Entry 1BZC (X-ray diffraction, 2.35 A resolution); this record covers chain A.

== Chain A ==
Protein: Protein (protein-tyrosine-phosphatase)
Organism: Homo sapiens
Notes: EC 3.1.3.48; fragment: catalytic domain
UniProtKB: P18031 (PTN1_HUMAN); residues 1-321 here = UniProt positions 1-321
Chain sequence (321 residues; row label = number of the first residue in the row):
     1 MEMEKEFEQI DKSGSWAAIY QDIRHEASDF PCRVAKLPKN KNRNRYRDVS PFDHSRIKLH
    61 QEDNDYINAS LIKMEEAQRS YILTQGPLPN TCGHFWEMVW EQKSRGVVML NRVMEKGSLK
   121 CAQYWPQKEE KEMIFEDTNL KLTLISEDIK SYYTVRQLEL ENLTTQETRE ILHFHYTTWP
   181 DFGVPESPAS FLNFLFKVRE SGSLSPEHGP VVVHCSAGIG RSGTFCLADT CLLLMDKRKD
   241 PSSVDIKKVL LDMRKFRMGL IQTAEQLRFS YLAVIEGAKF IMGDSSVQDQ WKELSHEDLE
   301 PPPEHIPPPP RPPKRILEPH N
Unresolved in the structure: 1, 299-321
Sequence notes: conflict Asp252 (Glu in P18031), Glu265 (Asp in P18031)
Small-molecule neighbours: TPI (4-carbamoyl-4-{[6-(difluoro-phosphono-methyl)-naphthalene-2-carbonyl]-amino}-butyric acid): Arg45, Tyr46, Arg47, Asp48, Val49, Lys120, Asp181, Phe182, Cys215, Ser216, Ala217, Gly218, Ile219, Gly220, Arg221, Gln262
Curated features (UniProtKB/Swiss-Prot):
  - active site: Cys215 (Phosphocysteine intermediate)
  - binding site (substrate): Asp181, Cys215 to Arg221, Gln262
  - modified residue: Met1 (N-acetylmethionine), Tyr20 (Phosphotyrosine), Ser50 (Phosphoserine), Tyr66 (Phosphotyrosine), Cys215 (Cysteine persulfide), Ser242 (Phosphoserine), Ser243 (Phosphoserine)
  - cross-link: Cys215 to Ser216 (N,N-(cysteine-1,S-diyl)serine (Cys-Ser))

== Summary ==
Bound to chain A: compound TPI. UniProt lists active-site residue Cys215 and 9 substrate-binding residues.
Chain A is Protein (protein-tyrosine-phosphatase) (Homo sapiens); the structure, Human PTP1B catalytic domain
complexed with tpi, was determined by X-ray diffraction, deposited together with 1BZH and 1BZJ.
